Entry 6N7P (electron microscopy, 3.60 A resolution); this record covers chains P and R of the 21 polymer chains in the assembly.

[Chain P]
Molecule: Small nuclear ribonucleoprotein F
From: Saccharomyces cerevisiae (strain ATCC 204508 / S288c)
UniProt: P54999 (RUXF_YEAST); residue numbers follow UniProt; this construct covers 1-86
Chain sequence (86 residues; numbered 1 to 86; the number before each row is that of its first residue):
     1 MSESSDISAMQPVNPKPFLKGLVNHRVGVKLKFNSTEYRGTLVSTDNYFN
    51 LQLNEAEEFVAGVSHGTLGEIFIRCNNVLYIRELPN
Disordered / not traced: 1-11, 86

[Chain R]
Molecule: U1 snRNA
From: Saccharomyces cerevisiae (strain ATCC 204508 / S288c)
Sequence (568 nucleotides; numbered 1 to 568; the number before each row is that of its first residue):
     1 AUACUUACCUUAAGAUAUCAGAGGAGAUCAAGAAGUCCUACUGAUCAAAC
    51 AUGCGCUUCCAAUAGUAGAAGGACGUUAAGCAUUUAUCAUUGAACUAUAA
   101 UUGUUCAUUGAAGUCAUUGAUGCAAACUCCUUGGUCACACACACAUACGG
   151 CGCGGAAGGCGUGUUUGCUGACGUUUCCAUUCCCUUGUUUCAAUCAUUGG
   201 UUAAUCCCUUGAUUCCUUUGGGGAUUUUUGGGUUAAACUGAUUUUUGGGG
   251 CCCUUUGUUUCUUCUGCCUGGAGAAGUUUGACACCAAAUUCAAAUUGGUG
   301 UUAGGGGAGCUGGGGCCUUUCAAAAGAGAGCUUUGUAGAGGCAUUCUUUU
   351 UGACUACUUUUCUCUAGCGUGCCAUUUUAGUUUUUGACGGCAGAUUCGAA
   401 UGAACUUAAGUUUAUGAUGAAGGUAUGGCUGUUGAGAUUAUUUGGUCGGG
   451 AUUGUAGUUUGAAGAUGUGCUCUUUUGAGCAGUCUCAACUUUGCUCGUUC
   501 CCGUUAUGGGAAAAAUUUUGGAAGGUCUUGGUAGGAACGGGUGGAUCUUA
   551 UAAUUUUUGAUUUAUUUU
Disordered / not traced: 27-33, 566-568

[Interface between chain P and chain R]
Contacting residue pairs - 13 pairs, chain P then chain R:
  Lys-32(P) / A560(R)  base contact
  Asp-46(P) / A552(R)  hydrogen bond to the base
  Asn-47(P) / A553(R)  hydrogen bond to the base
  Tyr-48(P) / U551(R)  sugar contact
  Tyr-48(P) / A552(R)  base contact
  Tyr-48(P) / A553(R)  hydrogen bond to the phosphate
  Phe-49(P) / A553(R)  base contact
  Asn-50(P) / A552(R)  hydrogen bond to the base
  Arg-74(P) / A552(R)  base contact
  Arg-74(P) / U558(R)  hydrogen bond to the sugar
  Arg-74(P) / G559(R)  salt bridge to the phosphate
  Cys-75(P) / A552(R)  base contact
  Asn-76(P) / G559(R)  hydrogen bond to the phosphate
Also at the interface, not in a pair above, chain P (10 interface residues in all): Phe-33

[In short]
Chain P and chain R form an interface of 10 and 6 residues respectively; the contacts include 6 hydrogen bonds
and 1 salt bridge. Among the polar pairs are Asp-46(P)/A552(R), Asn-47(P)/A553(R) and Asn-50(P)/A552(R).
Chain P is Small nuclear ribonucleoprotein F and chain R is U1 snRNA, both from Saccharomyces cerevisiae
(strain ATCC 204508 / S288c); the structure, S. cerevisiae spliceosomal E complex (UBC4), was determined by
electron microscopy together with 6N7R from the same study.
